1N33 - chains A and O of the 23 polymer chains in the assembly; structure by X-ray diffraction, 3.35 A resolution.

# Chain A
Molecule: 16S ribosomal RNA
Source organism: Thermus thermophilus
Sequence (1522 nucleotides; row label = number of the first residue in the row; note: 42 numbers in that range are skipped by the numbering (no residue carries them; nothing is unmodelled there); a row labelled like 190A-190L holds insertion residues (190A, then the next letters in order); numbering starts at 0):
     0 UUUGUUGGAGAGUUUGAUCCUGGCUCAGGGUGAACGCUGGCGGCGUGCCU
    50 AAGACAUGCAAGUCGUGCGGG
    73 CCGCGGGGUUUU
    88 ACUCCG
    95 UGGUC
   101 AGCGGCGGACGGGUGAGUAACGCGUGGGU
  129A G
   130 ACCUACCCGGAAGAGGGGGACAACCCGGGGAAACUCGGGCUAAUCCCCCA
   180 UGUGGACCCGC
190A-190L CCCUUGGGGUGU
   191 GUCCAAAGGGCUUU
   216 GCCCGCUUCCGGAUGGGCCCGCGUCCCAUCAGCUAGUUGGUGGGGUAAUG
   266 GCCCACCAAGGCGACGACGGGUAGCCGGUCUGAGAGGAUGGCCGGCCACA
   316 GGGGCACUGAGACACGGGCCCCACUCCUACGGGAGGCAGCAGUUAGGAAU
   366 CUUCCGCAAUGGGCGCAAGCCUGACGGAGCGACGCCGCUUGGAGGAAGAA
   416 GCCCUUCGGGGUGUAAACUCCUGAA
   442 CCCGGGACGAAACCCCCGACGA
   474 GGGGACUGACGGUACCGGG
   494 GUAAUAGCGCCGGCCAACUCCGUGCCAGCAGCCGCGGUAAUACGGAGGGC
   544 GCGAGCGUUACCCGGAUUCACUGGGCGUAAAGGGCGUGUAGGCGGCCUGG
   594 GGCGUCCCAUGUGAAAGACCACGGCUCAACCGUGGGGGAGCGUGGGAUAC
   644 GCUCAGGCUAGACGGUGGGAGAGGGUGGUGGAAUUCCCGGAGUAGCGGUG
   694 AAAUGCGCAGAUACCGGGAGGAACGCCGAUGGCGAAGGCAGCCACCUGGU
   744 CCACCCGUGACGCUGAGGCGCGAAAGCGUGGGGAGCAAACCGGAUUAGAU
   794 ACCCGGGUAGUCCACGCCCUAAACGAUGCGCGCUAGGUCUCUGGGUCU
   848 CCUGGGGGCCGAAGCUAACGCGUUAAGCGCGCCGCCUGGGGAGUACGGCC
   898 GCAAGGCUGAAACUCAAAGGAAUUGACGGGGGCCCGCACAAGCGGUGGAG
   948 CAUGUGGUUUAAUUCGAAGCAACGCGAAGAACCUUACCAGGCCUUGACAU
   998 GCUAGG
 1003A G
  1004 AACCCGGGUGAAAGCCUGGGGUGCCCC
1030A-1030D GCGA
  1031 GGGGAGCCCUAGCACAGGUGCUGCAUGGCCGUCGUCAGCUCGUGCCGUGA
  1081 GGUGUUGGGUUAAGUCCCGCAACGAGCGCAACCCCCGCCGUUAGUUGCCA
  1131 GCGGUUCGGCCGGGCACUCUAACGGGACUGCCCGCGAAA
  1171 GCGGGAGGAAGGAGGGGACGACGUCUGGUCAGCAUGGCCCUUACGGCCUG
  1221 GGCGACACACGUGCUACAAUGCCCACUACAAAGCGAUGCCACCCGGCAAC
  1271 GGGGAGCUAAUCGCAAAAAGGUGGGCCCAGUUCGGAUUGGGGUCUGCAAC
  1321 CCGACCCCAUGAAGCCGGAAUCGCUAGUAAUCGCGGAUCAG
 1361A C
  1362 CAUGCCGCGGUGAAUACGUUCCCGGGCCUUGUACACACCGCCCGUCACGC
  1412 CAUGGGAGCGGGCUCUACCCGAAGUCGCCGGG
  1446 AGCCUACGGG
  1459 CAGGCGCCGAGGGUAGGGCCCGUGACUGGGGCGAAGUCGUAACAAGGUAG
  1509 CUGUACCGGAAGGUGCGGCUGGAUCACCUCCUUUCU
Unresolved in the structure: 0-4, 1535-1538
Bound ions: Mg2+ site 1 near G21 (its only coordinating residue here); Mg2+ site 2 near G46 (its only coordinating residue here); Mg2+ site 3 near C48 (its only coordinating residue here); Mg2+ site 4 near A53 (its only coordinating residue here); Mg2+ site 5: C58, A59, U387; Mg2+ site 6: U62, G105; Mg2+ site 7: G69, G70, U98; Mg2+ site 8: G107, G324, A325, G326; Mg2+ site 9: A109, G331; Mg2+ site 10: A116, G117, G289; Mg2+ site 11: C121, G124, U125, G126, G236; Mg2+ site 12: C174, C175; 57 more Mg2+ sites not listed
Ligand contacts: paromomycin (PAR): G1405, U1406, C1407, A1408, C1409, G1489, C1490, G1491, A1492, A1493, G1494, U1495, C1496
From the paper describing this entry:
  - conformationally variable residues (side-chain flip): G530

# Chain O
Protein: 30S ribosomal protein S15
Source organism: Thermus thermophilus
Reference sequence: P80378 (RS15_THETH); residues 2-89 here correspond to UniProt positions 1-88 (UniProt number = residue number - 1)
Sequence (88 residues; numbered 2 to 89; the number before each row is that of its first residue):
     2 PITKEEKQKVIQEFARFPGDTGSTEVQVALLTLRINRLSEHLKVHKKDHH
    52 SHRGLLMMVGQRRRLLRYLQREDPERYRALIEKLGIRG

# Chain A / chain O interface
Pairs across the interface - 65 pairs, chain A then chain O:
  G579(A) / Arg-54(O)  hydrogen bond to the phosphate
  U580(A) / Arg-54(O)  salt bridge to the phosphate
  U580(A) / Leu-57(O)  sugar contact
  U580(A) / Met-58(O)  phosphate contact
  G581(A) / Gly-61(O)  phosphate contact
  G581(A) / Arg-65(O)  salt bridge to the phosphate
  U582(A) / Arg-64(O)  salt bridge to the phosphate
  U582(A) / Arg-68(O)  salt bridge to the phosphate
  A583(A) / Arg-68(O)  salt bridge to the phosphate
  C656(A) / Gln-28(O)  hydrogen bond to the sugar
  C656(A) / Gln-62(O)  sugar contact
  G657(A) / Thr-22(O)  hydrogen bond to the base
  G657(A) / Gly-23(O)  sugar contact
  G657(A) / Gln-28(O)  sugar contact
  G657(A) / Leu-31(O)  phosphate contact
  G658(A) / Lys-8(O)  salt bridge to the phosphate
  G658(A) / Leu-31(O)  phosphate contact
  U659(A) / Lys-8(O)  phosphate contact
  G660(A) / Lys-5(O)  salt bridge to the phosphate
  G666(A) / His-51(O)  sugar contact
  G666(A) / Ser-52(O)  base contact
  G667(A) / His-42(O)  base contact
  G667(A) / Asp-49(O)  hydrogen bond to the base
  G667(A) / His-50(O)  sugar contact
  G667(A) / His-51(O)  sugar contact
  G668(A) / His-46(O)  hydrogen bond to the base
  G668(A) / Lys-48(O)  sugar contact
  G668(A) / Asp-49(O)  sugar contact
  U669(A) / His-46(O)  sugar contact
  U669(A) / Lys-48(O)  salt bridge to the phosphate
  A728(A) / Arg-54(O)  salt bridge to the phosphate
  A729(A) / His-51(O)  base contact
  G730(A) / His-51(O)  hydrogen bond to the base
  C739(A) / Pro-2(O)  phosphate contact
  C739(A) / His-42(O)  hydrogen bond to the sugar
  U740(A) / Pro-2(O)  phosphate contact
  U740(A) / His-42(O)  hydrogen bond to the sugar
  U740(A) / Ser-52(O)  hydrogen bond to the sugar
  G741(A) / Arg-35(O)  salt bridge to the phosphate
  G741(A) / Leu-39(O)  sugar contact
  G741(A) / His-51(O)  sugar contact
  G741(A) / Ser-52(O)  sugar contact
  G741(A) / Gly-55(O)  sugar contact
  G742(A) / Arg-35(O)  salt bridge to the phosphate
  G742(A) / Met-58(O)  sugar contact
  G750(A) / Asp-21(O)  hydrogen bond to the sugar
  G750(A) / Thr-22(O)  hydrogen bond to the sugar
  G750(A) / Gly-23(O)  hydrogen bond to the base
  G750(A) / Ser-24(O)  sugar contact
  G750(A) / Gln-28(O)  base contact
  U751(A) / Phe-18(O)  phosphate contact
  U751(A) / Gly-23(O)  sugar contact
  U751(A) / Ser-24(O)  sugar contact
  U751(A) / Thr-25(O)  sugar contact
  G752(A) / Tyr-69(O)  hydrogen bond to the phosphate
  A753(A) / Tyr-69(O)  hydrogen bond to the phosphate
  C754(A) / Leu-66(O)  sugar contact
  C754(A) / Tyr-69(O)  sugar contact
  C754(A) / Arg-72(O)  salt bridge to the phosphate
  G755(A) / Arg-65(O)  salt bridge to the phosphate
  G763(A) / His-53(O)  sugar contact
  C764(A) / His-50(O)  phosphate contact
  G765(A) / His-50(O)  phosphate contact
  A807(A) / Lys-48(O)  salt bridge to the phosphate
  C808(A) / Lys-48(O)  salt bridge to the phosphate
Interface residues without a listed pair, chain A (36 interface residues in all): G661, G727, C749, C756
Interface residues without a listed pair, chain O (37 interface residues in all): Ile-12, Gly-20, Met-59, Arg-77

# Overview
Chain A and chain O form an interface of 36 and 37 residues respectively, with 14 hydrogen bonds and 15 salt
bridges. Polar pairs include G657(A)/Thr-22(O), G667(A)/Asp-49(O) and G668(A)/His-46(O). Chain A binds
paromomycin. The Mg2+ site 5 is built by C58(A), A59(A) and U387(A). The paper reports conformational
variability at G530(A).
Chain A is 16S ribosomal RNA and chain O is 30S ribosomal protein S15, both from Thermus thermophilus; the
structure, Structure of the Thermus thermophilus 30S ribosomal subunit bound to codon and near-cognate
transfer rna anticodon ..., was determined by X-ray diffraction (same publication as 1N32, 1N34 and 1N36).
